4PHG - chain A; structure by X-ray diffraction, 1.90 A resolution.

Chain A:
Name: GTP-binding protein YPT7
Organism: Saccharomyces cerevisiae
UniProt: P32939 (YPT7_YEAST); residues 1-182 here = UniProt positions 1-182
Sequence (184 residues; numbered -1 to 182; the number before each row is that of its first residue; numbers below 1 keep their minus sign (Gly-1 is residue -1)):
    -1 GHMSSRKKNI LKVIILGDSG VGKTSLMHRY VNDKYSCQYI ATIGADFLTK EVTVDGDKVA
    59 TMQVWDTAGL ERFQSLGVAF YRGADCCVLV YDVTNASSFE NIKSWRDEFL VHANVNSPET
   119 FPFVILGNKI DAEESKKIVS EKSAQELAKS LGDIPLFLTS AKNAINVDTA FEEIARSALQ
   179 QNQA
Not modelled in the structure: -1 to 5, 182
Glycans and other covalent adducts: compound 2UJ linked to Cys35
Sequence notes: expression tag (-1 to 0); engineered mutation Cys35 (Gln in P32939), Ile38 (Lys in P32939), Leu68 (Gln in P32939)
Bound ions: Mg2+: Thr22, Thr40 (together with 2UJ); yttrium (III) ion site 1: Asp31, Asn99; yttrium (III) ion site 2: Asp44, Glu117, Glu131; yttrium (III) ion site 3: Glu49, Glu69, Glu106
Ligand contacts: 2UJ (N-[3-(propanoylamino)propyl]guanosine 5'-(tetrahydrogen triphosphate)): Asp16, Ser17, Gly18, Val19, Gly20, Lys21, Thr22, Ser23, Tyr33, Ser34, Gln36, Tyr37, Ile38, Ala39, Thr40, Thr65, Ala66, Gly67, Asn126, Lys127, Asp129, Ser158, Ala159, Lys160
Swiss-Prot annotation at these positions:
  - motif: Tyr37, Ala39 to Phe45 (Effector region)
  - binding site (GTP): Ser17 to Ser23, Tyr33, Ser34, Gln36, Tyr37, Ala39, Thr40, Gly67, Asn126 to Asp129, Ser158 to Lys160
  - cross-link: Lys147 (Glycyl lysine isopeptide (Lys-Gly) (interchain with G-Cter in ubiquitin))
  - mutagenesis: Thr22 (T22N: Constitutively in the GDP-bound conformation. Causes loss of function during vacuolar morphogenesis. Does not suppress the zinc, caffeine and calcium sensitivity of CCZ1 mutants), Lys127 (K127E: Reduced nucleotide affinity leading to increased turnover between GDP- and GTP-bound states without the need of a guanine nucleotide-exchange factor ...), Asp129 (D129G/N/A: Reduced nucleotide affinity leading to increased turnover between GDP- and GTP-bound states without the need of a guanine nucleotide-exchange factor ...), Thr157 (T157P: Reduced nucleotide affinity leading to increased turnover between GDP- and GTP-bound states without the need of a guanine nucleotide-exchange factor ...), Ala159 (A159P: Reduced nucleotide affinity leading to increased turnover between GDP- and GTP-bound states without the need of a guanine nucleotide-exchange factor ...)
What the authors report for this chain:
  - binding site for 2UJ: Cys35

In short:
Covalently linked compound 2UJ: at Cys35. Thr22 and Thr40 coordinate Mg2+. The yttrium (III) ion site 1 is
built by Asp31 and Asn99. Curated annotation (UniProt) lists 21 GTP-binding residues and 5 mutagenesis sites.
The paper reports a binding site for 2UJ at Cys35.
Chain A is GTP-binding protein YPT7 (Saccharomyces cerevisiae); the structure, Crystal structure of Ypt7
covalently modified with GTP, was determined by X-ray diffraction together with 4PHF and 4PHH from the same
study.
